PDB entry 9NS6 | X-ray diffraction, 2.95 A resolution | chains A and B

Chain A (and B):
Name: Pictet-Spenglerase
Source organism: Kitasatospora setae
Notes: chain B of this document is another copy of the same molecule, construct and numbering; everything in this record applies to it too
UniProtKB: E4NIM4 (E4NIM4_KITSK); residues 1-317 here = UniProt positions 1-317
Sequence (317 residues; numbered 1 to 317; the number before each row is that of its first residue):
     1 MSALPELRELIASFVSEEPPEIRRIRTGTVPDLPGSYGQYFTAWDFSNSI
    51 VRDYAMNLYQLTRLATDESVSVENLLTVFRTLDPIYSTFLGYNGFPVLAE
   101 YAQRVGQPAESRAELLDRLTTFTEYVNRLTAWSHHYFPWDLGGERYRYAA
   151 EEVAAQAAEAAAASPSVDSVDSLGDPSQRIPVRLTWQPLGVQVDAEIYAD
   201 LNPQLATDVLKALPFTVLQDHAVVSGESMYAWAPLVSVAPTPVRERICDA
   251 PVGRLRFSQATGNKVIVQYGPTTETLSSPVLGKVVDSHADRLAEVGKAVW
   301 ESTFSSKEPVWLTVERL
Unresolved in the structure: 143-166 (chain B: 142-169, 304-305)
From the paper describing this entry:
  - mutagenesis - F89A: decreased catalytic activity
  - mutagenesis - Y230F: unchanged catalytic activity
  - mutagenesis - E274Q: abolished catalytic activity on 7
  - catalytic residues: Glu274 (proposed by the authors, not directly observed)
  - mutagenesis - K264A: decreased catalytic activity on o-KG
  - mutagenesis - N93A, N93D, K264A: unchanged catalytic activity on 7
  - mutagenesis - N93A, N93D: unchanged catalytic activity on o-KG
  - mutagenesis - R256A: abolished catalytic activity on  -KG
  - mutagenesis - R256A: abolished catalytic activity on succinic semialdehyde (7)

How chain A and chain B interact:
Pairs across the interface (111):
  Asp32(A) - Thr275(B)
  Leu33(A) - Thr273(B)  hydrogen bond (backbone-side chain)
  Pro34(A) - Val224(B)
  Gly35(A) - Val223(B)
  Gly35(A) - Val224(B)  hydrogen bond (backbone-backbone)
  Ser36(A) - Ala222(B)  hydrogen bond (side chain-backbone)
  Ser36(A) - Val223(B)  hydrogen bond (backbone-backbone)
  Ser36(A) - Val224(B)  hydrogen bond (side chain-backbone)
  Ser36(A) - Ser225(B)
  Ser36(A) - Gly226(B)  hydrogen bond (side chain-backbone)
  Ser36(A) - Trp300(B)
  Tyr37(A) - His221(B)
  Tyr37(A) - Glu227(B)  hydrogen bond
  Tyr37(A) - Tyr269(B)  hydrogen bond
  Tyr37(A) - Trp300(B)  hydrophobic
  Phe41(A) - Trp139(B)
  Phe41(A) - Leu141(B)  hydrophobic
  Thr42(A) - Trp139(B)
  Thr42(A) - Val223(B)  hydrogen bond (side chain-backbone)
  Ala43(A) - Val224(B)  hydrophobic
  Asp45(A) - Asp45(B)
  Asp45(A) - Arg52(B)  salt bridge
  Asp45(A) - Trp139(B)
  Phe46(A) - Arg52(B)
  Phe46(A) - Trp139(B)  hydrophobic
  Phe46(A) - Val223(B)  hydrophobic
  Phe46(A) - Val224(B)  hydrophobic
  Ser49(A) - Ser49(B)
  Ser49(A) - Arg52(B)
  Ser49(A) - Asp53(B)
  Ile50(A) - Arg52(B)
  Ile50(A) - Asp53(B)
  Arg52(A) - Phe46(B)
  Arg52(A) - Ser49(B)  hydrogen bond
  Arg52(A) - Ile50(B)
  Asp53(A) - Ile50(B)
  Asp53(A) - Asp53(B)
  Asp53(A) - Tyr86(B)  hydrogen bond (backbone-side chain)
  Met56(A) - Ile50(B)  hydrophobic
  Met56(A) - Ile85(B)  hydrophobic
  Met56(A) - Tyr86(B)
  Asn57(A) - Asn57(B)  hydrogen bond
  Asn57(A) - Tyr86(B)  hydrogen bond
  Gln60(A) - Thr81(B)
  Gln60(A) - Leu82(B)
  Arg63(A) - Thr81(B)
  Leu64(A) - Thr77(B)
  Leu64(A) - Val78(B)  hydrophobic
  Leu64(A) - Thr81(B)
  Leu64(A) - Leu82(B)  hydrophobic
  Asp67(A) - Thr77(B)
  Ser69(A) - Asn74(B)
  Val70(A) - Asn74(B)
  Val70(A) - Thr77(B)
  Ser71(A) - Asn74(B)
  Asn74(A) - Ser69(B)  hydrogen bond (side chain-backbone)
  Asn74(A) - Val70(B)
  Asn74(A) - Asn74(B)  hydrogen bond
  Thr77(A) - Asp67(B)
  Val78(A) - Leu64(B)  hydrophobic
  Val78(A) - Val78(B)  hydrophobic
  Thr81(A) - Gln60(B)
  Thr81(A) - Leu64(B)
  Leu82(A) - Met56(B)
  Leu82(A) - Asn57(B)
  Leu82(A) - Gln60(B)
  Leu82(A) - Leu82(B)  hydrophobic
  Ile85(A) - Met56(B)  hydrophobic
  Ile85(A) - Gln60(B)
  Ile85(A) - Ala260(B)  hydrophobic
  Tyr86(A) - Asp53(B)  hydrogen bond (side chain-backbone)
  Tyr86(A) - Met56(B)  hydrophobic
  Tyr86(A) - Asn57(B)  hydrogen bond
  Thr88(A) - Leu276(B)
  Phe89(A) - Glu274(B)
  Phe89(A) - Leu276(B)  hydrophobic
  Tyr92(A) - Val224(B)  hydrogen bond (side chain-backbone)
  Tyr92(A) - Ser225(B)
  Tyr92(A) - Thr273(B)  hydrogen bond
  Tyr92(A) - Glu274(B)
  Tyr92(A) - Thr275(B)
  Tyr92(A) - Leu276(B)  hydrophobic
  Trp139(A) - Thr42(B)
  Trp139(A) - Phe46(B)  hydrophobic
  Leu141(A) - Leu141(B)  hydrophobic
  Gly142(A) - Gln39(B)
  Gly142(A) - Phe41(B)
  Ala222(A) - Ser36(B)  hydrogen bond (backbone-side chain)
  Val223(A) - Gly35(B)
  Val223(A) - Ser36(B)  hydrogen bond (backbone-backbone)
  Val223(A) - Gln39(B)
  Val223(A) - Thr42(B)  hydrogen bond (backbone-side chain)
  Val223(A) - Phe46(B)  hydrophobic
  Val224(A) - Pro34(B)  hydrophobic
  Val224(A) - Gly35(B)  hydrogen bond (backbone-backbone)
  Val224(A) - Ser36(B)
  Val224(A) - Ala43(B)  hydrophobic
  Val224(A) - Phe46(B)  hydrophobic
  Val224(A) - Tyr92(B)  hydrogen bond (backbone-side chain)
  Gly226(A) - Ser36(B)  hydrogen bond (backbone-side chain)
  Ala260(A) - Ile85(B)  hydrophobic
  Thr273(A) - Asp32(B)
  Thr273(A) - Leu33(B)
  Thr273(A) - Tyr92(B)  hydrogen bond
  Glu274(A) - Phe89(B)
  Glu274(A) - Tyr92(B)
  Thr275(A) - Asp32(B)
  Leu276(A) - Thr88(B)
  Leu276(A) - Phe89(B)  hydrophobic
  Trp300(A) - Tyr37(B)  hydrophobic
  Phe304(A) - Gln39(B)
Other interface residues (no listed pair), chain A (55 interface residues in all): Gln39, Leu61, Asn93, Phe137, His221, Ser225, Thr261
Other interface residues (no listed pair), chain B (55 interface residues in all): Asn48, Tyr54, Ser71, Asn93, Phe137, Thr261

Overview:
The chain A/chain B interface involves 55 residues from each chain; the contacts include 26 hydrogen bonds and
1 salt bridge. Among the polar pairs are Asp45(A)-Arg52(B), Leu33(A)-Thr273(B) and Ser36(A)-Ala222(B). From
the paper: the catalytic residue Glu274(A); F89A of chain A reduces catalytic activity; 7 substitutions were
tested in all.
Chain A and chain B are both Pictet-Spenglerase (Kitasatospora setae); the structure, KslB apoenzyme, was
determined by X-ray diffraction together with 9NSC, 9NSS, 9NST and 9NSU from the same study.
